PDB entry 1ZY3 | solution NMR | chains A and B

== Chain A ==
Molecule: Apoptosis regulator Bcl-W
Source organism: Homo sapiens
UniProtKB: Q92843 (BCLW_HUMAN); residues 1-170 here correspond to UniProt positions 2-171 (UniProt number = residue number + 1)
Sequence (178 residues; numbered 1 to 178; the number before each row is that of its first residue):
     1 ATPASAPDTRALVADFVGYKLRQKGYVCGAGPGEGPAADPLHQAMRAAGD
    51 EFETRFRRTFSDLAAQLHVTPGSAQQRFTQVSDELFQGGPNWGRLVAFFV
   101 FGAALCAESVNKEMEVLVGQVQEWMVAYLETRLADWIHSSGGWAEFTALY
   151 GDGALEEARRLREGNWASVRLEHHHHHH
Disordered / not traced: 171-178
Differences from the reference sequence: engineered mutation Val116 (Pro117 in Q92843); expression tag (171-178)
Swiss-Prot annotation at these positions:
  - motif: Asp8 to Cys28 (BH4), Glu84 to Ala103 (BH1), Asp135 to Tyr150 (BH2)
  - modified residue: Ala1 (N-acetylalanine)

== Chain B ==
Molecule: BH3-peptide from BH3 interacting domain death agonist protein
Source organism: Homo sapiens
UniProtKB: P55957 (BID_HUMAN); residues 201-220 here correspond to UniProt positions 82-101 (UniProt number = residue number - 119)
Sequence (20 residues; each row starts with the number of its first residue):
   201 IIKNIARHLAQVGDSMDRSI
Differences from the reference sequence: engineered mutation Lys203 (Arg84 in P55957)

== How chain A and chain B interact ==
Residue-residue contacts - 47 pairs, chain A then chain B:
  Glu51(A) with Arg218(B)
  Phe52(A) with Asp217(B)
  Arg55(A) with Met216(B); Asp217(B); Arg218(B)
  Phe56(A) with Val212(B); Met216(B)
  Leu63(A) with Leu209(B)
  Gln66(A) with His208(B); Val212(B)
  Leu67(A) with Ile205(B); His208(B); Leu209(B)
  Thr70(A) with Ile205(B)
  Arg77(A) with Ile201(B); Ile202(B)
  Val81(A) with Ile205(B); Ala206(B); Leu209(B)
  Glu84(A) with Ile201(B); Ile202(B); Lys203(B); Ala206(B)
  Leu85(A) with Lys203(B); Ala206(B); Arg207(B); Ala210(B)
  Gln87(A) with Lys203(B)
  Asn91(A) with Asp214(B)
  Trp92(A) with Asp214(B); Arg218(B)
  Gly93(A) with Asp214(B)
  Arg94(A) with Ala210(B); Asp214(B)
  Leu149(A) with Arg218(B)
  Asp152(A) with Arg218(B)
  Gly153(A) with Asp217(B); Arg218(B); Ser219(B)
  Ala154(A) with Ser219(B)
  Glu156(A) with Arg218(B)
  Arg159(A) with Ser215(B); Arg218(B); Ser219(B); Ile220(B)
  Arg160(A) with Ser219(B)
  Leu161(A) with Ile220(B)
Other interface residues (no listed pair), chain A (27 interface residues in all): Arg57, Gln80

== In short ==
The interface between chain A and chain B involves 27 residues on one side and 17 on the other.
Chain A is Apoptosis regulator Bcl-W and chain B is BH3-peptide from BH3 interacting domain death agonist
protein, both from Homo sapiens; the structure, Structural model of complex of Bcl-w protein with Bid
BH3-peptide, was determined by solution NMR.
